PDB entry 6VAS | X-ray diffraction, 1.49 A resolution | chains A and B

== Chain A ==
Protein: Fusion glycoprotein F0
UniProt: P06828 (FUS_PI3H4); residues 139-189 here = UniProt positions 139-189
Sequence (53 residues; row label = number of the first residue in the row):
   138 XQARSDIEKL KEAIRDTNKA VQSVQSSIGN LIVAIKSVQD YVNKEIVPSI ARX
Unresolved in the structure: 138, 183-190
Differences from the reference sequence: acetylation (138); amidation (190)
Modified residues: ACE (acetyl group) at position 138; NH2 (amino group) at position 190

== Chain B ==
Protein: Fusion glycoprotein F0
UniProt: P06828 (FUS_PI3H4); residue numbers follow UniProt; this construct covers 449-484
Sequence (38 residues; row label = number of the first residue in the row):
   448 XVALDPXDIS IVLNKIKSQL EESKEWIRRS NKILDSIX
Unresolved in the structure: 448-454
Differences from the reference sequence: acetylation (448); engineered mutation BIL_454 (Ile in P06828), V459 (Glu in P06828), I463 (Ala in P06828), Q466 (Asp in P06828), K479 (Gln in P06828), I480 (Lys in P06828); amidation (485)
Modified residues: ACE (acetyl group) at position 448; BIL ((3R,4S)-3-amino-4-methylhexanoic acid) at position 454; NH2 (amino group) at position 485
Reported in the primary citation:
  - conformationally variable residues (order/disorder transition): V449 to P453

== Chain A / chain B interface ==
Residue-residue contacts - 30 pairs, chain A then chain B:
  D143(A) with I484(B)
  K146(A) with I480(B); S483(B), hydrogen bond (side chain-backbone); I484(B)
  L147(A) with I484(B), hydrophobic
  E149(A) with I480(B)
  A150(A) with S477(B), hydrogen bond (backbone-side chain); I480(B), hydrophobic; L481(B), hydrophobic
  D153(A) with W473(B); R476(B); S477(B); I480(B)
  T154(A) with S477(B), hydrogen bond
  K156(A) with W473(B)
  A157(A) with S470(B), hydrogen bond (backbone-side chain); W473(B), hydrophobic; I474(B), hydrophobic
  S160(A) with Q466(B); S470(B)
  V161(A) with S470(B)
  S163(A) with Q466(B)
  S164(A) with I463(B); Q466(B), hydrogen bond (backbone-side chain); L467(B)
  N167(A) with V459(B); I463(B); Q466(B), hydrogen bond
  L168(A) with I463(B)
  S174(A) with I456(B)
Other interface residues (no listed pair), chain A (19 interface residues in all): V170, A171, V175
Other interface residues (no listed pair), chain B (17 interface residues in all): L460, K462, E469

== Summary ==
19 residues of chain A face 17 of chain B across their interface, with 6 hydrogen bonds. Polar pairs include
K146(A)-S483(B), A150(A)-S477(B) and T154(A)-S477(B). The paper reports conformational variability at V449(B).
Chain A is Fusion glycoprotein F0 and chain B is Fusion glycoprotein F0; the structure, Assembly of VIQKI
I454(beta-L-homoisoleucine)with human parainfluenza virus type 3 (HPIV3) fusion glycoprotein N-terminal heptad
repeat domain, was determined by X-ray diffraction together with 6V3V, 6PYQ, 6PZ6 and 6PRL from the same
study.
